PDB entry 8V43 | electron microscopy, 6.10 A resolution (low resolution: residue-level contacts below are approximate; hydrogen-bond / salt-bridge calls are withheld) | chains A and B of the 42 polymer chains in the assembly

# Chain A
Molecule: Tri-1 (CD1372)
Organism: Clostridioides difficile
UniProtKB: A0A1X9JZH3 (A0A1X9JZH3_CLODI); residues 1-232 here = UniProt positions 1-232
Sequence (232 residues; numbered 1 to 232; the number before each row is that of its first residue):
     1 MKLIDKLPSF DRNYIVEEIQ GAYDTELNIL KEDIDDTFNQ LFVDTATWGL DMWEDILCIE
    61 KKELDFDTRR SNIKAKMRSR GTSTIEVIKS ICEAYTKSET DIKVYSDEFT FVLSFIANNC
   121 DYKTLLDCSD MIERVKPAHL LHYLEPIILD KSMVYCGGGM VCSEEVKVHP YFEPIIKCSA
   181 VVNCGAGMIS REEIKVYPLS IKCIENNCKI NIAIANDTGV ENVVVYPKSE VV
Not modelled in the structure: 149-232

# Chain B
Molecule: Tri-2 (CD1371)
Organism: Clostridioides difficile
UniProtKB: A0A1X9JZB1 (A0A1X9JZB1_CLODI); residue numbers follow UniProt; this construct covers 1-350
Sequence (350 residues; row label = number of the first residue in the row):
     1 MYSDQTYEVI KNRTLENINL DIYKGEGSFL NNMVSGNNLE LSKIYLELSK MHKMAFIQDT
    61 YNQFLDKRVN EFGVYRKLGT ESNGEVEFIG EKGTVINNGT IISYRDLLFV VIKDVTIGSE
   121 EGDNSPVQAL EVGKKYNLPT NCEFKLVDNI SGVTKITNTR SFEGGTDIET DEELKERFYK
   181 IQRNQATSGN KAHYEEWALE VDGVYNVKVY PRWDGPGTVK VLIFGKNNQA VDTETIERCQ
   241 QHIDEEKPIG PTITVVTPLP IEISISAVMK LEDGYTLDNV KESFLESINT YFRDIRGEII
   301 YTKVMGILIN TTGVHDLSNL LINGSTDNIT INEDKIPSVT TVNFSEVENQ
Not modelled in the structure: 347-350

# Interface between chain A and chain B
Residue-residue contacts - 68 pairs, chain A then chain B:
  E18(A) with I18(B)
  I19(A) with I18(B)
  A22(A) with I18(B)
  Y23(A) with M33(B); N37(B)
  E26(A) with L41(B)
  L30(A) with L41(B)
  D33(A) with M1(B); Y45(B)
  T37(A) with L48(B)
  Q40(A) with H52(B)
  L41(A) with A55(B)
  W48(A) with M1(B); Y2(B); H52(B)
  G49(A) with F56(B)
  M52(A) with F56(B); Q58(B)
  W53(A) with F56(B); R68(B)
  I56(A) with R68(B); F178(B); Q182(B)
  L57(A) with Q182(B)
  C58(A) with Y179(B); Q182(B); R183(B)
  K76(A) with Q182(B)
  R80(A) with A186(B); T187(B); S188(B); H193(B)
  G81(A) with T187(B); S188(B)
  T82(A) with T187(B)
  E108(A) with P216(B)
  F109(A) with G217(B); G250(B); P251(B)
  E133(A) with P211(B); R212(B)
  R134(A) with N184(B); Q185(B); N190(B); A192(B)
  V135(A) with T187(B); G189(B); N190(B)
  K136(A) with G189(B); N190(B); R212(B)
  P137(A) with G189(B); N190(B); Y194(B)
  A138(A) with Y194(B); P211(B); R212(B); T218(B); V219(B)
  H139(A) with Y194(B); G215(B); G217(B); T218(B); V219(B); P248(B); P251(B)
  L140(A) with R212(B)
  L141(A) with R212(B)
Also at the interface, not in a pair above, chain A (35 interface residues in all): I29, M77, H142
Also at the interface, not in a pair above, chain B (43 interface residues in all): Q5, R13, I44, F72, K191, V209

# Summary
35 residues of chain A face 43 of chain B across their interface.
Chain A is Tri-1 (CD1372) and chain B is Tri-2 (CD1371), both from Clostridioides difficile; the structure,
CryoEM Structure of Diffocin - postcontracted - Baseplate - final state, was determined by electron
microscopy, deposited together with 8V3T, 8V3W, 8V3X, 8V3Z, 8V40 and 8V41.
